8RO1 - chains 2 and A of the 49 polymer chains in the assembly; structure by electron microscopy, 3.00 A resolution.

# Chain 2
Molecule: U2 snRNA
Organism: Caenorhabditis elegans
Sequence (228 nucleotides; numbered 1 to 186 plus 149 insertion-coded residues; 107 numbers in that range are skipped by the numbering (no residue carries them; nothing is unmodelled there); the number before each row is that of its first residue; a row labelled like 42A-42Z holds insertion residues (42A, then the next letters in order)):
     1 AUCGCUUCUU CGGCUUAUUA GCUAAGAUCA AAGUGUAGUA UC
42A-42Z UGUUCUUAUCGUAUUAACCUACGGUA
43A-43Z UACACUCGAAUGAGUGUAAUAAAGGU
44A-44Z UAUAUGAUUUUUGGAACCUAGGGAAG
45A-45Z ACUCGGGGCUUGCUCCGACUUCCCAA
46A-46Z GGGUCGUCCUGGCGUUGCACUGCUGC
47A-47S CGGGCUCGGCCCAGUCCCC
   150 NNNNNNNNNN NNNNNNNNNN NNNNNNNNNN NNNNNNN
Unresolved in the structure: 15-17, 42A-42Z, 43A-43Z, 44A-44Z, 45A-45Z, 46A-46Z, 47A-47S

# Chain A
Molecule: Pre-mRNA-splicing factor 8 homolog
Organism: Caenorhabditis elegans
Reference sequence: P34369 (PRP8_CAEEL); residue numbers follow UniProt; this construct covers 1-2329
Sequence (2329 residues; each row starts with the number of its first residue):
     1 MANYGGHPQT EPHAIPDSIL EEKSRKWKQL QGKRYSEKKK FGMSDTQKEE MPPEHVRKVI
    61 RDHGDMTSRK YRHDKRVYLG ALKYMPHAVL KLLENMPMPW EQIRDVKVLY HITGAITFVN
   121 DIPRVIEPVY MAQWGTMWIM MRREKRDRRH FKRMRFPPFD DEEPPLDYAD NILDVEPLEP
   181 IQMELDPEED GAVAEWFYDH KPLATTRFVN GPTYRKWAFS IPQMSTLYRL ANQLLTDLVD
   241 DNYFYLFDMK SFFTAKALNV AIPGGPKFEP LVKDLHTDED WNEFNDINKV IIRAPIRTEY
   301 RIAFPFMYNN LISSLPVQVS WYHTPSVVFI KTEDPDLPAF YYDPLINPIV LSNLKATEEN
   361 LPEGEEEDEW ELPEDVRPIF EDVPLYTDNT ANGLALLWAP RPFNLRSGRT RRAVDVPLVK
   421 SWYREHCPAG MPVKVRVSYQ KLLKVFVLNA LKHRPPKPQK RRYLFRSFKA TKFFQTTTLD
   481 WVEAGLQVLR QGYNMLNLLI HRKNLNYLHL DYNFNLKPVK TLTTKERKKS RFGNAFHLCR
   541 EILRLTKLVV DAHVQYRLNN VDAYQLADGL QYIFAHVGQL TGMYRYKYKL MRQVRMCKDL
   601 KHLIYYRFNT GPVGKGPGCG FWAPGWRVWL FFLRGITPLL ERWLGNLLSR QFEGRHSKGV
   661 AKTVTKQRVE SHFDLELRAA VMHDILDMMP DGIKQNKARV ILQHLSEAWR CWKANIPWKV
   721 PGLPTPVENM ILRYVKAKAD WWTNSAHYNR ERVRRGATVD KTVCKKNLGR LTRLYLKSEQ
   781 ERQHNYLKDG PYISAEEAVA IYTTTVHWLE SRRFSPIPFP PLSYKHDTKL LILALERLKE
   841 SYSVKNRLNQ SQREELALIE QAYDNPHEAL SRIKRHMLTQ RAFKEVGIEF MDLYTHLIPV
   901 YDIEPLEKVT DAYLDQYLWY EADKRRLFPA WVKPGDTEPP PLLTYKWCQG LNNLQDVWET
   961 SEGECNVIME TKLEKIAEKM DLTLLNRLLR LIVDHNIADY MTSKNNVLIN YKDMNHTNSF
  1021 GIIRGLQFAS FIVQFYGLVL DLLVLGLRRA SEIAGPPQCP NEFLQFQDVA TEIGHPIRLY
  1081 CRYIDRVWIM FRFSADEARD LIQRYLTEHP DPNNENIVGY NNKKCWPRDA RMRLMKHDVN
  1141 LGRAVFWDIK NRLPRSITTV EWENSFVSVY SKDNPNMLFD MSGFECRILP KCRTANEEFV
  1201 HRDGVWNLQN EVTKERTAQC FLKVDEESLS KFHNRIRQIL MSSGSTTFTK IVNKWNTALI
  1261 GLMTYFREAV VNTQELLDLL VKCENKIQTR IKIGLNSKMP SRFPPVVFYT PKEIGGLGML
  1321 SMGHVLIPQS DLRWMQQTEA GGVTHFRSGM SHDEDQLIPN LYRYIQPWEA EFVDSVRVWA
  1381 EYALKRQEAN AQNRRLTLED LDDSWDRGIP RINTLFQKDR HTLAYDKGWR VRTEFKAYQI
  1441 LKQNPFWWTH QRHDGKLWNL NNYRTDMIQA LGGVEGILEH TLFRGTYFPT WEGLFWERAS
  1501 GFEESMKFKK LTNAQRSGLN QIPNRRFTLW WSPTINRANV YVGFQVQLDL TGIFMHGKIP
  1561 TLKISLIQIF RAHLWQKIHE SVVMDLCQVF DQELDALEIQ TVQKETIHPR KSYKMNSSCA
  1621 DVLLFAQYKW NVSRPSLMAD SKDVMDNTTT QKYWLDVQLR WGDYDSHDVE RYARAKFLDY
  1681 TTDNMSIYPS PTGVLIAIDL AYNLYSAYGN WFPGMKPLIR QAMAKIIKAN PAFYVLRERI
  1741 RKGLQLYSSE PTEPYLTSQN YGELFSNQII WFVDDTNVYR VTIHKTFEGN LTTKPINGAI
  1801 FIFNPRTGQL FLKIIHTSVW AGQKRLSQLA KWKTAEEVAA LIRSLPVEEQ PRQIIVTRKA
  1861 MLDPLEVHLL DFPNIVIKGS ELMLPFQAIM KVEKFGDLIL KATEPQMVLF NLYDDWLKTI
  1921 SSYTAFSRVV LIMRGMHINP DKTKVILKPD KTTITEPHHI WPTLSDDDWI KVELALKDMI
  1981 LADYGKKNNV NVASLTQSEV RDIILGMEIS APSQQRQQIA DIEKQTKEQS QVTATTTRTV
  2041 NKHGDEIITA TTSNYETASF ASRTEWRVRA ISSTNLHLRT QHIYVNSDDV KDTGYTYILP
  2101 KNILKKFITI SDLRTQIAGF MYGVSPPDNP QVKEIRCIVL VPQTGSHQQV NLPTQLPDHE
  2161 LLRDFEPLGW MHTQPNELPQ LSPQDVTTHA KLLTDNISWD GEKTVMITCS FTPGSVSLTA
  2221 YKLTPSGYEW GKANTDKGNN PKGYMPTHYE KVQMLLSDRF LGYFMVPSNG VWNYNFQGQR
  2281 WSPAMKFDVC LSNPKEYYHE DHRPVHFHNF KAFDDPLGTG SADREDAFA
Unresolved in the structure: 1-16, 1349-1356, 1751-1759, 2016-2329
Ion coordination: Mg2+: Gln-667 (shared with 2 residues of chain 6)
Ligand contacts: inositol hexakisphosphate (IHP): Arg-153, Lys-434, Tyr-572, His-576, Lys-598, Lys-601, His-602, Tyr-605, Asn-609, Lys-615, Gly-616
Swiss-Prot annotation at these positions:
  - region: Met-1506 to Leu-1519 (Important for branch point selection)

# Interface between chain 2 and chain A
Pairs across the interface (30):
  G13(2) with Lys-694(A), hydrogen bond to the phosphate
  C14(2) with Lys-694(A), salt bridge to the phosphate
  U19(2) with Val-700(A), phosphate contact; Gln-703(A), sugar contact
  A20(2) with Arg-699(A), salt bridge to the phosphate
  G21(2) with Ser-671(A), base contact; Arg-678(A), hydrogen bond to the sugar
  C22(2) with Asp-674(A), sugar contact; Ser-706(A), phosphate contact; Arg-710(A), salt bridge to the phosphate; Lys-738(A), phosphate contact
  U23(2) with Glu-670(A), sugar contact; Trp-709(A), hydrogen bond to the phosphate; Lys-738(A), salt bridge to the phosphate
  A24(2) with Trp-742(A), phosphate contact; Lys-765(A), sugar contact; Lys-766(A), base contact; Gly-769(A), sugar contact; Arg-770(A), salt bridge to the phosphate; Lys-1012(A), hydrogen bond to the sugar
  A25(2) with Lys-713(A), salt bridge to the phosphate; Arg-773(A), salt bridge to the phosphate; Lys-1012(A), base contact; Asp-1013(A), base contact
  A27(2) with Lys-1012(A), salt bridge to the phosphate
  C29(2) with Asn-849(A), sugar contact
  A30(2) with Leu-848(A), phosphate contact; Asn-849(A), phosphate contact; Gln-850(A), phosphate contact; Arg-853(A), salt bridge to the phosphate
Other interface residues (no listed pair), chain 2 (13 interface residues in all): U18
Other interface residues (no listed pair), chain A (27 interface residues in all): Lys-697, Lys-1509

# Overview
13 residues of chain 2 face 27 of chain A across their interface, with 4 hydrogen bonds and 9 salt bridges.
Polar contacts include G21(2)/Arg-678(A), A24(2)/Lys-1012(A) and G13(2)/Lys-694(A). Chain A binds inositol
hexakisphosphate.
Here chain 2 is U2 snRNA and chain A is Pre-mRNA-splicing factor 8 homolog, both from Caenorhabditis elegans.
Entry 8RO1 (Structure of the C. elegans Intron Lariat Spliceosome double-primed for disassembly (ILS'')) was
determined by electron microscopy.
